PDB entry 8OJ6 | electron microscopy, 2.41 A resolution | chains A and C of the 4 polymer chains in the assembly

== Chain A ==
Protein: DNA polymerase catalytic subunit
Organism: Human alphaherpesvirus 1 strain KOS
Notes: EC 2.7.7.7, 3.1.26.4
Reference sequence: P04293 (DPOL_HHV11); numbering as in UniProt (aligned over 1-1235)
Chain sequence (1235 residues; each row starts with the number of its first residue):
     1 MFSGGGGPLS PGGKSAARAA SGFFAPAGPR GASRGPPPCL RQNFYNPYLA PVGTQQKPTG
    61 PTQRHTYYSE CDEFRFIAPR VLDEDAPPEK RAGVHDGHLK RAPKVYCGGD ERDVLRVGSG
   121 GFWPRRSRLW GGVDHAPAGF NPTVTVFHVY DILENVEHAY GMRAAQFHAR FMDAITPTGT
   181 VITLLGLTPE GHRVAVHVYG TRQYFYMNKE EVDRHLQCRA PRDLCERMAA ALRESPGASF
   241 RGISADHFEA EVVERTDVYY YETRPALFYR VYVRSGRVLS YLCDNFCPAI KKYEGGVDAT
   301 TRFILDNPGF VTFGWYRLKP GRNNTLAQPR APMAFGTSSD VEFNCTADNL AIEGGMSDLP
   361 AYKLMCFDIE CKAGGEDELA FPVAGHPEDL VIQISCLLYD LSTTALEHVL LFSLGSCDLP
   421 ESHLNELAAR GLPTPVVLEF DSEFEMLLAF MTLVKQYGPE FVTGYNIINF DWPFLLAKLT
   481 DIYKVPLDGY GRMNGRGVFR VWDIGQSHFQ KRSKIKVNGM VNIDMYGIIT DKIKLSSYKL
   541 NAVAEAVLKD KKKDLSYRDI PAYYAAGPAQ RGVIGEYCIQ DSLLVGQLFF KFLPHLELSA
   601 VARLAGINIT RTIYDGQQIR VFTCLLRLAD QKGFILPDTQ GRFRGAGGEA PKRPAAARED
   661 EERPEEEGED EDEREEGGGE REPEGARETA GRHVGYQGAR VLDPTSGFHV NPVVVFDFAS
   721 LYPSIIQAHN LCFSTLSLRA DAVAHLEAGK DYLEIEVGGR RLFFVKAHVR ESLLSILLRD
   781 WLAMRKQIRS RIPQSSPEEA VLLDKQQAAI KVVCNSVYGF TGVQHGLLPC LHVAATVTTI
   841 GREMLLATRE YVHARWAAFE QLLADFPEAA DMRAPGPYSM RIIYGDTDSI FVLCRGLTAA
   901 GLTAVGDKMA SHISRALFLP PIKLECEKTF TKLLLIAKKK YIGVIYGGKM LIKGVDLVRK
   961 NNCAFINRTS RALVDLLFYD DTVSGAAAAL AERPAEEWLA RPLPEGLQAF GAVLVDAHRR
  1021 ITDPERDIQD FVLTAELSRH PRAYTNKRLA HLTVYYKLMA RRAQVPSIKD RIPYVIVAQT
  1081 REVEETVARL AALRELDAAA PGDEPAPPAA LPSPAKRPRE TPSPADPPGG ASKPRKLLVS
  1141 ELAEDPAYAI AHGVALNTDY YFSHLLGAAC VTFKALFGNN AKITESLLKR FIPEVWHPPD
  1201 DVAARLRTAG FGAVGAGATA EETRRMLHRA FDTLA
Not modelled in the structure: 1-58, 643-691, 1092-1134
Construct notes: variant Arg330 (Ala in P04293)
Bound ions: Mg2+ site 1 near Asp368 (its only coordinating residue here); Mg2+ site 2: Asp717, Phe718 (shared with DA22(C) of chain C)
From the paper describing this entry:
  - binding site for the 48-nt DNA strand: Arg500 to Lys516
  - specificity-determining residues: Tyr722 (proposed by the authors, not directly observed)
  - mutagenesis - Y577F, Y577H, W781V (11-fold): decreased catalytic activity (citing earlier work)
  - catalytic residues: Tyr577 (proposed by the authors, not directly observed)

== Chain C ==
Molecule: 22-nt DNA strand
Sequence (22 nucleotides; numbered 1 to 22; the number before each row is that of its first residue):
     1 CAGTCACGAC GTTGTAGAGC GA
Bound ions: Mg2+: DA22 (shared with Asp717(A), Phe718(A) of chain A)

== Interface between chain A and chain C ==
Residue-residue contacts - 39 pairs, chain A then chain C:
  Lys534(A) - DG19(C)  hydrogen bond to the phosphate
  Asp717(A) - DA22(C)  phosphate contact
  Ser720(A) - DA22(C)  phosphate contact
  Leu721(A) - DA22(C)  hydrogen bond to the phosphate
  Tyr722(A) - DA22(C)  hydrogen bond to the phosphate
  Pro723(A) - DA22(C)  phosphate contact
  Tyr818(A) - DA22(C)  base contact
  Asp886(A) - DG21(C)  sugar contact
  Thr887(A) - DG21(C)  sugar contact
  Thr887(A) - DA22(C)  sugar contact
  Asp888(A) - DG21(C)  phosphate contact
  Asp888(A) - DA22(C)  phosphate contact
  Lys939(A) - DG19(C)  base contact
  Lys939(A) - DC20(C)  hydrogen bond to the base
  Tyr941(A) - DG21(C)  hydrogen bond to the phosphate
  Lys953(A) - DC20(C)  phosphate contact
  Lys953(A) - DG21(C)  salt bridge to the phosphate
  Gly954(A) - DG19(C)  phosphate contact
  Gly954(A) - DC20(C)  hydrogen bond to the phosphate
  Val958(A) - DG19(C)  phosphate contact
  Arg959(A) - DG17(C)  base contact
  Arg959(A) - DA18(C)  hydrogen bond to the base
  Arg959(A) - DG19(C)  phosphate contact
  Lys960(A) - DG19(C)  salt bridge to the phosphate
  Asn961(A) - DA18(C)  phosphate contact
  Thr1034(A) - DA18(C)  phosphate contact
  Ala1035(A) - DA18(C)  phosphate contact
  Glu1036(A) - DG17(C)  phosphate contact
  Glu1036(A) - DA18(C)  hydrogen bond to the phosphate
  Ser1038(A) - DG17(C)  hydrogen bond to the phosphate
  Arg1039(A) - DA16(C)  salt bridge to the phosphate
  Tyr1044(A) - DA16(C)  phosphate contact
  Tyr1044(A) - DG17(C)  hydrogen bond to the phosphate
  Thr1045(A) - DA16(C)  hydrogen bond to the phosphate
  Asn1046(A) - DT15(C)  hydrogen bond to the sugar
  Asn1046(A) - DA16(C)  hydrogen bond to the phosphate
  Leu1049(A) - DA16(C)  sugar contact
  His1051(A) - DG17(C)  salt bridge to the phosphate
  Arg1071(A) - DA18(C)  salt bridge to the phosphate
Also at the interface, not in a pair above, chain A (30 interface residues in all): Phe718
Also at the interface, not in a pair above, chain C (9 interface residues in all): DG14

== Overview ==
30 residues of chain A face 9 of chain C across their interface; the contacts include 13 hydrogen bonds and 5
salt bridges. Among the polar pairs are Lys939(A)-DC20(C), Arg959(A)-DA18(C) and Asn1046(A)-DT15(C).
Asp717(A), Phe718(A) and DA22(C) coordinate Mg2+. The paper reports the catalytic residue Tyr577(A); Y577F,
Y577H and W781V of chain A reduce catalytic activity.
Chain A is DNA polymerase catalytic subunit (Human alphaherpesvirus 1 strain KOS) and chain C is a 22-nt DNA
strand; the structure, HSV-1 DNA polymerase-processivity factor complex in pre-translocation state, was
determined by electron microscopy together with 8OJ7, 8OJA, 8OJD and 9ENP from the same study.
